PDB entry 1R9S | X-ray diffraction, 4.25 A resolution (low resolution: residue-level contacts below are approximate; hydrogen-bond / salt-bridge calls are withheld) | chains A and E of the 12 polymer chains in the assembly

[Chain A]
Protein: DNA-directed RNA polymerase II largest subunit
From: Saccharomyces cerevisiae
Notes: EC 2.7.7.6
Reference sequence: P04050 (RPB1_YEAST); residues 1-1733 here = UniProt positions 1-1733
Sequence (1733 residues; numbered 1 to 1733; the number before each row is that of its first residue):
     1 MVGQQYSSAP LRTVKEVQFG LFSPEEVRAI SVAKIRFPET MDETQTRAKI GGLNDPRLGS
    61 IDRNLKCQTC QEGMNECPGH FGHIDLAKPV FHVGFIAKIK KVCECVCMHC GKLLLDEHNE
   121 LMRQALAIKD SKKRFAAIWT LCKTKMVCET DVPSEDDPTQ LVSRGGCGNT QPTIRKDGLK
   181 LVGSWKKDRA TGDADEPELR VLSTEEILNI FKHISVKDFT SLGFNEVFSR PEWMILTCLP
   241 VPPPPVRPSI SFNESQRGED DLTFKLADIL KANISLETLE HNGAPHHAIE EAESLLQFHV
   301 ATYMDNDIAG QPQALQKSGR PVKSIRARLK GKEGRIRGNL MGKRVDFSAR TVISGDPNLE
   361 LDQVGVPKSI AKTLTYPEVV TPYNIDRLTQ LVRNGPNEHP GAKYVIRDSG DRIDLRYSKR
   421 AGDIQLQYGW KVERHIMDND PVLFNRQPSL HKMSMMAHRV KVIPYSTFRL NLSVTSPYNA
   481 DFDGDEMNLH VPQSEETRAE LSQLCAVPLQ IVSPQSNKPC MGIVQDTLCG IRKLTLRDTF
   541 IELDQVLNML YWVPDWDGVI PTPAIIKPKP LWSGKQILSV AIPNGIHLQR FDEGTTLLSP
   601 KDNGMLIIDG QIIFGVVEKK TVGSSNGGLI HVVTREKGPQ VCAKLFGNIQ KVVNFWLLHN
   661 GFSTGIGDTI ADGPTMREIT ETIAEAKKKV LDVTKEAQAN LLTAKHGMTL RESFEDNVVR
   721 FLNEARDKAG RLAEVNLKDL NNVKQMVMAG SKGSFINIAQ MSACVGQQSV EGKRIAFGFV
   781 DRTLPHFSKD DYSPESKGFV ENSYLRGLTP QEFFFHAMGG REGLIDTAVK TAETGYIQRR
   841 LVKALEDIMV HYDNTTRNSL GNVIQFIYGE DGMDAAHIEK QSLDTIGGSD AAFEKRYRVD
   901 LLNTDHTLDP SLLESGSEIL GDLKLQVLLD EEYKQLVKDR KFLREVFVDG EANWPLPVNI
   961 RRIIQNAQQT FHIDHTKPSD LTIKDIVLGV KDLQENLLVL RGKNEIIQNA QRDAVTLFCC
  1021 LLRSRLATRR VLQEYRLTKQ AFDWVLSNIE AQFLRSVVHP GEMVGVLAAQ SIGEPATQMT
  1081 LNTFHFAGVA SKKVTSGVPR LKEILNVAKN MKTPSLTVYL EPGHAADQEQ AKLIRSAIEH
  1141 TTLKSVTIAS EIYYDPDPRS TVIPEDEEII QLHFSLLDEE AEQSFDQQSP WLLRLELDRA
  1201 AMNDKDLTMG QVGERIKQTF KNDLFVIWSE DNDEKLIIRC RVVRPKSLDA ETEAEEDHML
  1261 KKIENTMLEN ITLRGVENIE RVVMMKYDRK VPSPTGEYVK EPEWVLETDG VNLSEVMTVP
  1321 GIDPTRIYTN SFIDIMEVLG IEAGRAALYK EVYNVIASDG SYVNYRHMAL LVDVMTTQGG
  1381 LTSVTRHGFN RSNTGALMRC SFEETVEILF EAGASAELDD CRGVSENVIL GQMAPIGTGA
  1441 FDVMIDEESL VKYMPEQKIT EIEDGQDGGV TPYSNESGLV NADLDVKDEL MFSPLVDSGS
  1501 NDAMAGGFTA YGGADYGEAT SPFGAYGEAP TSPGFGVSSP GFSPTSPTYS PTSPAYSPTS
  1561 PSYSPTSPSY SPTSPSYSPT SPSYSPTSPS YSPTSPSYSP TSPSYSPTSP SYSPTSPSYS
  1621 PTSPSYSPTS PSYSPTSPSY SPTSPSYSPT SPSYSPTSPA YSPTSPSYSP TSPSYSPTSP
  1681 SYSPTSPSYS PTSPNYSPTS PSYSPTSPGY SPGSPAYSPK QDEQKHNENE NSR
Not modelled in the structure: 1, 155-160, 187-198, 250-258, 315-320, 1082-1091, 1177-1186, 1244-1253, 1446-1733
Bound ions: Zn2+ site 1: C67, C70, H80; Zn2+ site 2: C110, C167; Mg2+: D483 (together with UTP)
Small-molecule neighbours: UTP (uridine 5'-triphosphate): R446, D481, D483, T831
Curated features (UniProtKB/Swiss-Prot):
  - region: P248 to D260 (Lid loop), N306 to K323 (Rudder loop), P810 to E822 (Bridging helix)
  - binding site (Zn(2+)): C67, C70, C77, H80, C107, C110, C148, C167
  - binding site (Mg(2+)): D481, D483, D485
  - modified residue: T1471 (Phosphothreonine)
  - cross-link (Glycyl lysine isopeptide (Lys-Gly)): K695 (interchain with G-Cter in ubiquitin), K1246 (interchain with G-Cter in ubiquitin), K1350 (interchain with G-Cter in ubiquitin)
  - natural variant: S1653 to P1659 (deletion: In strain: A364A)
  - mutagenesis: K1246 (K1246R: Impairs ubiquitination during transcription stress)
What the authors report for this chain:
  - Mg2+ coordination: D483
  - binding site for UTP: D481

[Chain E]
Protein: DNA-directed RNA polymerases I, II, and III 27 kDa polypeptide
From: Saccharomyces cerevisiae
Notes: EC 2.7.7.6
Reference sequence: P20434 (RPB5_YEAST); numbering as in UniProt (aligned over 1-215)
Sequence (215 residues; each row starts with the number of its first residue):
     1 MDQENERNIS RLWRAFRTVK EMVKDRGYFI TQEEVELPLE DFKAKYCDSM GRPQRKMMSF
    61 QANPTEESIS KFPDMGSLWV EFCDEPSVGV KTMKTFVIHI QEKNFQTGIF VYQNNITPSA
   121 MKLVPSIPPA TIETFNEAAL VVNITHHELV PKHIRLSSDE KRELLKRYRL KESQLPRIQR
   181 ADPVALYLGL KRGEVVKIIR KSETSGRYAS YRICM
Not modelled in the structure: 1

[Interface between chain A and chain E]
Pairs across the interface (80; chain A residue first):
  R857(A) with Y168(E); R169(E); L170(E); Q174(E)
  L860(A) with Q174(E)
  G861(A) with Q174(E)
  N862(A) with Q174(E)
  V863(A) with L170(E); Q174(E); P176(E)
  Q865(A) with Y208(E)
  F866(A) with Y168(E); Y208(E); A209(E); S210(E); Y211(E)
  G869(A) with T204(E)
  E870(A) with R200(E); S202(E); T204(E); S205(E); Y208(E)
  D871(A) with T204(E)
  F942(A) with G206(E)
  E945(A) with K201(E)
  F947(A) with E203(E)
  L956(A) with T204(E)
  N1004(A) with R167(E)
  I1006(A) with E163(E); L164(E)
  I1007(A) with Y168(E)
  D1013(A) with S205(E); R207(E); A209(E)
  A1014(A) with S205(E)
  L1017(A) with E203(E); T204(E); S205(E); G206(E)
  M1317(A) with V142(E)
  T1318(A) with R11(E); R14(E); V142(E)
  P1324(A) with V142(E); H147(E)
  T1325(A) with H146(E); H147(E); E148(E)
  R1326(A) with E148(E)
  I1327(A) with H147(E)
  I1335(A) with L149(E)
  E1337(A) with P183(E)
  V1338(A) with I144(E); P183(E)
  L1339(A) with I144(E); H147(E); V150(E); V184(E)
  G1340(A) with D182(E); P183(E)
  I1341(A) with D182(E)
  E1342(A) with P151(E); H153(E); I198(E); R200(E); R212(E)
  A1343(A) with L149(E)
  R1345(A) with R200(E)
  A1346(A) with L149(E)
  Y1349(A) with E203(E)
  Y1365(A) with S202(E); E203(E); T204(E)
  D1373(A) with R200(E)
  T1376(A) with R212(E)
  T1377(A) with P176(E); R177(E)
  G1379(A) with R177(E); Q179(E)
  N1393(A) with R177(E)
Also at the interface, not in a pair above, chain A (56 interface residues in all): D853, I867, V946, W954, A1010, V1015, V1319, Y1328, M1336, A1347, K1350, R1366, Q1378
Also at the interface, not in a pair above, chain E (42 interface residues in all): V141, S173, L175, I178

[Overview]
56 residues of chain A face 42 of chain E across their interface. Chain A binds UTP. C67(A), C70(A) and H80(A)
coordinate Zn2+ site 1. From UniProt: 8 Zn2+-binding residues, 3 Mg2+-binding residues and one mutagenesis
site on chain A. From the paper: a binding site for UTP at D481(A); Mg2+ coordination by D483(A).
Here chain A is DNA-directed RNA polymerase II largest subunit and chain E is DNA-directed RNA polymerases I,
II, and III 27 kDa polypeptide, both from Saccharomyces cerevisiae. Entry 1R9S (RNA polymerase II strand
separated elongation complex, matched nucleotide) was determined by X-ray diffraction together with 1R9T,
1TWA, 1TWC, 1TWF, 1TWG and 1TWH from the same study.
